Entry 5A2T (electron microscopy, 5.60 A resolution (low resolution: residue-level contacts below are approximate; hydrogen-bond / salt-bridge calls are withheld)); this record covers chains G and Z of the 26 polymer chains in the assembly.

Chain G:
Protein: Coat protein
From: Bamboo mosaic virus
UniProt: O37178 (O37178_9VIRU); numbering as in UniProt (aligned over 39-242)
Amino-acid sequence (204 residues; each row starts with the number of its first residue):
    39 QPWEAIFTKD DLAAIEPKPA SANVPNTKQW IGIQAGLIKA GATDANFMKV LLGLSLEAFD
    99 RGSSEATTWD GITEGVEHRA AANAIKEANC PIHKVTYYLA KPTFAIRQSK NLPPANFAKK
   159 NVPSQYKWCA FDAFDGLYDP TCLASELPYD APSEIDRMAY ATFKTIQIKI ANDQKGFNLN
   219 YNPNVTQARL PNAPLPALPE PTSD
From the paper describing this entry:
  - binding site for Bamboo mosaic virus (chain Z): Arg99, Lys132, Lys157, Lys213

Chain Z:
Molecule: Bamboo mosaic virus
From: Bamboo mosaic virus
Sequence (125 nucleotides; each row starts with the number of its first residue):
    39 UUUUUUUUUU UUUUUUUUUU UUUUUUUUUU UUUUUUUUUU UUUUUUUUUU UUUUUUUUUU
    99 UUUUUUUUUU UUUUUUUUUU UUUUUUUUUU UUUUUUUUUU UUUUUUUUUU UUUUUUUUUU
   159 UUUUU

How chain G and chain Z interact:
Contacting residue pairs (26; chain G residue first):
  Ala60(G) - U64(Z)
  Arg99(G) - U60(Z)
  Ser101(G) - U60(Z)
  Ser102(G) - U60(Z)
  Glu103(G) - U58(Z)
  Glu103(G) - U59(Z)
  Glu103(G) - U60(Z)
  Pro129(G) - U61(Z)
  Pro129(G) - U62(Z)
  His131(G) - U61(Z)
  Lys132(G) - U62(Z)
  Lys132(G) - U63(Z)
  Lys132(G) - U64(Z)
  Asn154(G) - U60(Z)
  Lys157(G) - U59(Z)
  Lys158(G) - U60(Z)
  Gln163(G) - U102(Z)
  Asp170(G) - U61(Z)
  Gln205(G) - U60(Z)
  Gln205(G) - U61(Z)
  Ile208(G) - U59(Z)
  Ile208(G) - U60(Z)
  Gln212(G) - U59(Z)
  Gln212(G) - U60(Z)
  Lys213(G) - U61(Z)
  Lys213(G) - U62(Z)
Other interface residues (no listed pair), chain G (21 interface residues in all): Asn61, Asn127, Ile193, Ala209
Other interface residues (no listed pair), chain Z (10 interface residues in all): U103, U104

In short:
The interface between chain G and chain Z involves 21 residues on one side and 10 on the other. From the
paper: a binding site for Bamboo mosaic virus (chain Z) at Arg99(G), Lys132(G) and Lys157(G) among others.
Chain G is Coat protein and chain Z is Bamboo mosaic virus, both from Bamboo mosaic virus; the structure, The
Molecular Basis for Flexibility in the Flexible Filamentous Plant Viruses, was determined by electron
microscopy.
